PDB entry 2PS3 | X-ray diffraction, 2.47 A resolution | chain A

# Chain A
Molecule: High-affinity zinc uptake system protein znuA
From: Escherichia coli
UniProt: P39172 (ZNUA_ECOLI); residues 27-310 here = UniProt positions 27-310
Amino-acid sequence (284 residues; numbered 27 to 310; the number before each row is that of its first residue):
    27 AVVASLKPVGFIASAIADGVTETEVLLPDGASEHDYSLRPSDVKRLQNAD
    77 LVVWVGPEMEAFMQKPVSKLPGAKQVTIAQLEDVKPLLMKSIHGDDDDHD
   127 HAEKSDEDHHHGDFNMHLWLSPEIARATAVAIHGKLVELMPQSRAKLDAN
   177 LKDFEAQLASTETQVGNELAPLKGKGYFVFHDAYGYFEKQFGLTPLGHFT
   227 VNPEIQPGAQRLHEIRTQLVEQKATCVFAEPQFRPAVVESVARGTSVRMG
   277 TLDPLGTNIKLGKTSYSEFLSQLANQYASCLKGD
Not modelled in the structure: 118-136
Disulfides: Cys252-Cys306
From the paper describing this entry:
  - contacts within the chain: Glu59-His143, Glu59-His207
  - conformationally variable residues: Glu59, His60, His207

# Overview
The paper reports conformational variability at Glu59, His60 and His207; contacts within the chain involving
Glu59, His143 and His207 among others.
Chain A is High-affinity zinc uptake system protein znuA (Escherichia coli); the structure, Structure and
metal binding properties of ZnuA, a periplasmic zinc transporter from Escherichia coli, was determined by
X-ray diffraction together with 2PRS, 2PS0 and 2PS9 from the same study.
